Entry 8Y2H (electron microscopy, 3.30 A resolution); this record covers chains G and E of the 8 polymer chains in the assembly.

== Chain G (and E) ==
Molecule: Delta-1-pyrroline-5-carboxylate synthase A
From: Arabidopsis thaliana
Notes: EC 2.7.2.11, 1.2.1.41; chain E of this document is another copy of the same molecule, construct and numbering; everything in this record applies to it too
UniProtKB: P54887 (P5CS1_ARATH); residues 1-717 here = UniProt positions 1-717
Chain sequence (727 residues; numbered -9 to 717; the number before each row is that of its first residue; numbers below 1 keep their minus sign (Met-9 is residue -9)):
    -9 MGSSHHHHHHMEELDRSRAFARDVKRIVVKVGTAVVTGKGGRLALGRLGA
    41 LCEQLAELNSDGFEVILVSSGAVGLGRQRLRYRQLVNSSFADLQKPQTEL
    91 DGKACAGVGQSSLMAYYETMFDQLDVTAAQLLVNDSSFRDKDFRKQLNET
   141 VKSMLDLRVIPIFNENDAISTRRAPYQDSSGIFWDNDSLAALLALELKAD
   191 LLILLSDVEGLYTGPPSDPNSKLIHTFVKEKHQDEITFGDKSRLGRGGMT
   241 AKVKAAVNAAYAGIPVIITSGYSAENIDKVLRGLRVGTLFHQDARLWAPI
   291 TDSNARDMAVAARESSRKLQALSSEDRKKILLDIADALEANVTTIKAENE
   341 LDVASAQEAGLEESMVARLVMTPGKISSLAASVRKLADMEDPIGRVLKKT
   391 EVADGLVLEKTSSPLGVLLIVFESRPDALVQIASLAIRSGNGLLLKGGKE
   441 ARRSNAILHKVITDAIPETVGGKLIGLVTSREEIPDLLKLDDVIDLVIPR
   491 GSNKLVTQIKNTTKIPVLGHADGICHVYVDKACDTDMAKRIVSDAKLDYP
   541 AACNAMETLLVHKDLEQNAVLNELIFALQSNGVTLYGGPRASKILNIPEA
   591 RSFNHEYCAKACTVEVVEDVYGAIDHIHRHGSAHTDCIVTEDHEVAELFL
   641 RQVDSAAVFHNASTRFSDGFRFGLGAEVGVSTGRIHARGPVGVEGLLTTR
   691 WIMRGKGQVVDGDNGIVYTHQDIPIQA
Not modelled in the structure: -9 to 4, 163-168, 229-237, 287-717 (chain E: -9 to 71, 87-717)
Sequence notes: initiating methionine (-9); expression tag (-8 to 0)
Ligand contacts: ATP (adenosine-5'-triphosphate): Lys20, Gly22, Thr23, Ala24, Ser60, Asp177, Ser196, Asp197, Val198, Gly200, Gly204, Pro205, Pro206, Ile226, Thr227, Phe228, Gly238, Met239, Lys242
Curated features (UniProtKB/Swiss-Prot):
  - binding site (substrate): Ser60, Asp157, Asn176
  - binding site (ATP): Ser196, Asp197, Arg236 to Lys242
From the paper describing this entry:
  - binding site for ATP: Lys20, Asp177, Lys242

== Chain G / chain E interface ==
Pairs across the interface (11; chain G residue first):
  Tyr72(G) with Phe80(E), hydrophobic; Gln84(E)
  Leu75(G) with Phe80(E), hydrophobic; Leu83(E); Gln84(E)
  Val76(G) with Phe80(E), hydrophobic
  Phe80(G) with Tyr72(E), hydrophobic; Leu75(E), hydrophobic; Val76(E)
  Leu83(G) with Leu83(E), hydrophobic
  Gln84(G) with Tyr72(E)

== Summary ==
Chain G and chain E each contribute 6 residues to their interface. Bound to chain G: ATP. From UniProt: 3
substrate-binding residues and 9 ATP-binding residues on chain G. The paper reports a binding site for ATP at
Lys20(G), Asp177(G) and Lys242(G).
Chain G and chain E are both Delta-1-pyrroline-5-carboxylate synthase A (Arabidopsis thaliana); the structure,
GK tetramer of AtP5CS1 filament with adjacent hooks, reaction state, was determined by electron microscopy
(same publication as 8J0F).
